PDB entry 6JKZ | X-ray diffraction, 1.40 A resolution | chain A

# Chain A
Molecule: Thermolabile hemolysin
Source organism: Vibrio vulnificus
UniProt: A0A2S3SYP4 (A0A2S3SYP4_VIBVL); numbering as in UniProt (aligned over 2-417)
Sequence (424 residues; row label = number of the first residue in the row; numbering starts at 0):
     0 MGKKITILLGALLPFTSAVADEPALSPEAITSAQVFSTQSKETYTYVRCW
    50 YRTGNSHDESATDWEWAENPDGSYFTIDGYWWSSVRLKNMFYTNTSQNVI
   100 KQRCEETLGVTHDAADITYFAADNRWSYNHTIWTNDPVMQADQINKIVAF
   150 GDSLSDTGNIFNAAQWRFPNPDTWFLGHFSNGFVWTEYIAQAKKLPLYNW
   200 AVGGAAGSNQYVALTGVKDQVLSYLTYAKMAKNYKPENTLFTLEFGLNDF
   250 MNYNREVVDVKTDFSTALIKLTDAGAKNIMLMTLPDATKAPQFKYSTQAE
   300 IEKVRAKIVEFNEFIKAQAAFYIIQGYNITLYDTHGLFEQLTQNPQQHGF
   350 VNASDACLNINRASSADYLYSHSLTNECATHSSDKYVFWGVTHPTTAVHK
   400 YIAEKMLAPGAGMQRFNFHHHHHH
Unresolved in the structure: 0-23, 84-86, 423
Differences from the reference sequence: initiating methionine (0); expression tag (1, 418-423)
Cystine bridges: Cys-48/Cys-103, Cys-356/Cys-377
Reported in the primary citation:
  - binding site for chloride ion: Trp-173, Gly-389, His-392
  - catalytic residues: Ser-152, Gly-203, Asn-247, His-392
  - contacts within the chain: Ser-152/Asn-247 (hydrogen bond), Gly-203/Asn-247 (hydrogen bond), Tyr-367/His-392 (hydrogen bond), Ser-152/His-392 (hydrogen bond)
  - mutagenesis - S152G, N247D, H392N: abolished catalytic activity
  - mutagenesis - Y367F, G389D, G389N: decreased catalytic activity

# In short
The paper reports catalytic residues Ser-152, Gly-203 and Asn-247 among others; S152G, N247D and H392N abolish
catalytic activity; 6 substitutions were tested in all.
Chain A is Thermolabile hemolysin (Vibrio vulnificus); the structure, Crystal structure of VvPlpA from Vibrio
vulnificus, was determined by X-ray diffraction together with 6JL0, 6JL1 and 6JL2 from the same study.
